PDB entry 5D46 | X-ray diffraction, 2.80 A resolution | chains A and B of the 5 polymer chains in the assembly

[Chain A]
Molecule: Terminal deoxynucleotidyltransferase
Organism: Mus musculus
UniProt: Q3UZ80 (Q3UZ80_MOUSE); residues 132-510 here = UniProt positions 132-510
Chain sequence (400 residues; each row starts with the number of its first residue):
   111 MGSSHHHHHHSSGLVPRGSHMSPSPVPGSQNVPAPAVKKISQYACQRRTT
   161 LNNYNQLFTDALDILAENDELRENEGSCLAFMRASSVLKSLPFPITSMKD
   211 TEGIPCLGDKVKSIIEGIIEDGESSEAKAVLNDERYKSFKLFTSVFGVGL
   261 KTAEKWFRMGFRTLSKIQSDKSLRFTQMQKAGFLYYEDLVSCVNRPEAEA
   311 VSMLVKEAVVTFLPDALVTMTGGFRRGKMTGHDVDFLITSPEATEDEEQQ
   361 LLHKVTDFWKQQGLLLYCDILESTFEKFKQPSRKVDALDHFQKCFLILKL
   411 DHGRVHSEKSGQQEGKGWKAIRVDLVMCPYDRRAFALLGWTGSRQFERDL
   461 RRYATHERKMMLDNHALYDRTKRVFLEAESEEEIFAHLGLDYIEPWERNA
Unresolved in the structure: 111-148, 352, 384-390, 417-424
Differences from the reference sequence: initiating methionine (111); expression tag (112-131)
Bound ions: Na+: Thr-253, Val-255, Val-258 (shared with 1 residue of chain C); Mg2+: Asp-343, Asp-345 (together with pyrophosphate) (shared with 1 residue of chain C)
Residues lining bound ligands: pyrophosphate (POP): Gly-332, Gly-333, Arg-336, Lys-338, Gly-341, His-342, Asp-343, Asp-345, Thr-451

[Chain B]
Molecule: 6-nt DNA strand
Sequence (6 nucleotides; each row starts with the number of its first residue):
     1 AAAAAC

[Chain A / chain B interface]
Contacting residue pairs (13; chain A residue first):
  Thr-286(A) / DA5(B)  phosphate contact
  Gln-287(A) / DA5(B)  hydrogen bond to the phosphate
  Ile-380(A) / DA3(B)  sugar contact
  Leu-381(A) / DA1(B)  base contact
  Leu-381(A) / DA2(B)  phosphate contact
  Leu-381(A) / DA3(B)  phosphate contact
  Glu-382(A) / DA2(B)  hydrogen bond to the phosphate
  Glu-382(A) / DA3(B)  hydrogen bond to the phosphate
  Asp-396(A) / DA1(B)  sugar contact
  Ala-397(A) / DA1(B)  base contact
  Leu-398(A) / DA1(B)  base contact
  Asp-399(A) / DA1(B)  sugar contact
  His-400(A) / DA1(B)  hydrogen bond to the sugar
Other interface residues (no listed pair), chain A (12 interface residues in all): Asp-379, Ser-383

[In short]
12 residues of chain A face 4 of chain B across their interface, with 4 hydrogen bonds. Polar contacts include
His-400(A)/DA1(B), Gln-287(A)/DA5(B) and Glu-382(A)/DA2(B). Bound to chain A: pyrophosphate. The Na+ site is
built by Thr-253(A), Val-255(A) and Val-258(A). Asp-343(A) and Asp-345(A) coordinate Mg2+.
Here chain A is Terminal deoxynucleotidyltransferase (Mus musculus) and chain B is a 6-nt DNA strand. Entry
5D46 (Structural Basis for a New Templated Activity by Terminal Deoxynucleotidyl Transferase: Implications for
V(D)J Recombination) was determined by X-ray diffraction together with 5D49 and 5D4B from the same study.
